PDB entry 8JAR | electron microscopy, 3.30 A resolution | chains A and B of the 10 polymer chains in the assembly

== Chain A (and B) ==
Protein: Amyloid protein-binding protein 2
Source organism: Homo sapiens
Notes: chain B of this document is another copy of the same molecule, construct and numbering; everything in this record applies to it too
UniProt: Q92624 (APBP2_HUMAN); residue numbers follow UniProt; this construct covers 1-579
Amino-acid sequence (579 residues; each row starts with the number of its first residue):
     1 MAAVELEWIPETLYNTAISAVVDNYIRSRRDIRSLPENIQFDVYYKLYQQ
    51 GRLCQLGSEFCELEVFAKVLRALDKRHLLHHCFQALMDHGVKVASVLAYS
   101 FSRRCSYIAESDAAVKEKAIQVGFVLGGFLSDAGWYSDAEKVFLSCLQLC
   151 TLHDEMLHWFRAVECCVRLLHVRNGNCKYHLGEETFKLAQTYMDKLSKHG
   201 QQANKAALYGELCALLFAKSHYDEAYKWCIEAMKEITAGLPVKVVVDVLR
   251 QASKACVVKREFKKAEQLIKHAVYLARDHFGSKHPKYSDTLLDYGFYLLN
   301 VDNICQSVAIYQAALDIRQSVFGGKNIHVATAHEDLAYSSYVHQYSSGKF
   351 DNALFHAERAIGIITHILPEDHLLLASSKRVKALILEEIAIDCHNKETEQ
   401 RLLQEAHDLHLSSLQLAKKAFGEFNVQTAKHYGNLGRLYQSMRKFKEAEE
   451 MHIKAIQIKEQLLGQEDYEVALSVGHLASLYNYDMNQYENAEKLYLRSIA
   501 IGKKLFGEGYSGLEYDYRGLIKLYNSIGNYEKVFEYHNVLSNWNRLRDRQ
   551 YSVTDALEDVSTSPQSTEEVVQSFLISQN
Disordered / not traced: 1-7, 579 (chain B: 1-6)

== How chain A and chain B interact ==
Residue-residue contacts - 29 pairs, chain A then chain B:
  Ser19(A) - Tyr99(B)
  Ser19(A) - Arg103(B)
  Ala20(A) - Arg103(B)
  Asp23(A) - Ser100(B)  hydrogen bond
  Asp23(A) - Arg103(B)
  Asp23(A) - Arg104(B)  salt bridge
  Ile26(A) - Glu62(B)
  Arg30(A) - Arg30(B)
  Gln50(A) - Val96(B)
  Gln50(A) - Tyr99(B)
  Gly51(A) - Val91(B)
  Gly51(A) - Lys92(B)  hydrogen bond (backbone-backbone)
  Arg52(A) - Cys61(B)
  Arg52(A) - Val96(B)
  Arg52(A) - Ser100(B)  hydrogen bond
  Leu53(A) - Gly90(B)
  Cys54(A) - Cys54(B)  hydrophobic
  Cys54(A) - Gly57(B)
  Cys54(A) - Ser58(B)
  Cys54(A) - His89(B)
  Cys54(A) - Val91(B)  hydrophobic
  Gln55(A) - Ser58(B)  hydrogen bond (side chain-backbone)
  Gln55(A) - Cys61(B)
  Gln55(A) - Glu62(B)  hydrogen bond
  His89(A) - Cys54(B)
  His89(A) - His89(B)  hydrogen bond
  His89(A) - Gly90(B)
  His89(A) - Val91(B)
  Val91(A) - Cys54(B)  hydrophobic
Other interface residues (no listed pair), chain A (17 interface residues in all): Thr16, Arg27, Arg29, Asn395
Other interface residues (no listed pair), chain B (19 interface residues in all): Arg33, Leu53, Glu64, Asn395

== In short ==
The interface between chain A and chain B involves 17 residues on one side and 19 on the other, with 6
hydrogen bonds and 1 salt bridge. Polar pairs include Asp23(A)-Arg104(B), Asp23(A)-Ser100(B) and
Arg52(A)-Ser100(B).
Both chains are Amyloid protein-binding protein 2 (Homo sapiens). Entry 8JAR (Structure of CRL2APPBP2 bound
with RxxGPAA degron (dimer)) was determined by electron microscopy (same publication as 8JAL and 8JAU).
